Entry 8Q1K (X-ray diffraction, 1.51 A resolution); this record covers chains A and B.

[Chain A (and B)]
Molecule: 5'-3' exonuclease PLD3
Source organism: Homo sapiens
Notes: chain B of this document is another copy of the same molecule, construct and numbering; everything in this record applies to it too
UniProt: Q8IV08 (PLD3_HUMAN); numbering as in UniProt (aligned over 72-490)
Sequence (422 residues; row label = number of the first residue in the row):
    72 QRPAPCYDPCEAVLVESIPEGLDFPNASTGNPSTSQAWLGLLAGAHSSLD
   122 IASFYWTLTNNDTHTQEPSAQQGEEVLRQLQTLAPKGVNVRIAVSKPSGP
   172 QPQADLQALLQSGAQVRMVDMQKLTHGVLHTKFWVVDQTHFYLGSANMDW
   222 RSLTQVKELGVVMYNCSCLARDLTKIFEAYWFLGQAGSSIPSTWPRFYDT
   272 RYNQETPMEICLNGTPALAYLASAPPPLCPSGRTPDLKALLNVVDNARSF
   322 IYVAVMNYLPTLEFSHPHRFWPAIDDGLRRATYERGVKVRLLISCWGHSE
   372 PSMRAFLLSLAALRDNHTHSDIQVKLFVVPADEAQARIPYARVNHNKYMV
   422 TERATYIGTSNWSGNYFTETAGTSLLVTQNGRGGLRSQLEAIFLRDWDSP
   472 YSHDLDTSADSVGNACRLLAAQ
Not modelled in the structure: 99-100 (chain B: 99, 493)
Sequence notes: expression tag (491-493)
Modified residues: C300 (cysteinesulfonic acid; OCS)
UniProt features mapped onto this chain:
  - active site: H201, K203, D208, H416 (Nucleophile)
  - binding site (phosphate): H201, K203, N218, H416
  - binding site (Mg(2+)): F438
  - glycosylation (N-linked (GlcNAc...) asparagine): N97, N132, N236, N284, N387
  - natural variant: V232 (V232M: Found in patients with Alzheimer disease; uncertain significance), N284 (N284S: No effect on protein maturation or trafficking to lysosomes), L308 (L308P: In SCA46; uncertain significance), T426 (T426A: No effect on protein maturation or trafficking to lysosomes)
  - mutagenesis: I163 (I163M: Tends to form aggregates. Decreases exonuclease activity toward ssDNA), H201 (H201A: Loss of (S,S)-BMP synthase activity. No effect on protein expression or localization to lysosomes; H201N: Decreases RNA binding; when associated with D-337 and N-416 ...), K203 (K203A: Loss of (S,S)-BMP synthase activity. No effect on protein expression or localization to lysosomes), D208 (D208A: Loss of (S,S)-BMP synthase activity. No effect on protein expression or localization to lysosomes), K228 (K228R: Decreases exonuclease activity toward CpG-free or CpG-rich ssDNA substrates. Increases mitophagy rate. No effect on protein maturation or trafficking to lysosomes), N236 (N236S: Increases exonuclease activity toward CpG-free ssDNA substrates. Slightly decreases exonuclease activity toward a CpG-rich ATP6 ssDNA sequence ...), C300 (C300S: No effect on proteolytical processing or localization to lysosomes), H337 (H337D: Decreases exonuclease activity toward RNA. Decreases RNA binding; when associated with N-201 and N-416. Results in a 10-fold reduction of exonuclease activity toward RNA ...), H339 (H339D: Results in a 10-fold reduction of exonuclease activity toward RNA; when associated with N-337), R340 (R340D: Prevents dimerization resulting in decreased exonuclease activity toward RNA and CpG ssDNA substrates. Almost complete loss of RNA binding; when associated with N-201 and N-416), R350 (R350A: Retained in the endoplasmic reticulum. Loss of exonuclease activity toward ssDNA; when associated with A-354; A-377 and A-380), Y354 (Y354A: Retained in the endoplasmic reticulum. Loss of exonuclease activity toward ssDNA; when associated with A-350, A-377 and A-380), 11 further mutagenesis entries in UniProt
Disulfide bonds: C77-C239, C81-C237, C366-C487
Covalent attachments: N-acetylglucosamine (NAG) linked to N236; glycan linked to N284
What the authors report for this chain:
  - post-translational modification sites: Q72, N97, N132, N387 (proposed by the authors, not directly observed)
  - post-translational modification sites: N236, N284, C300
  - disease-associated variants - N284S (citing earlier work)
  - contacts within the chain: S294-C300, P296-C300 (backbone contact)
  - mutagenesis - C300S: unchanged catalytic activity
  - mutagenesis - C300S, K418R, N432A: unchanged localization
  - self-association interface (contacts with another copy of this molecule): H339, R340, F341, D347, R350, Y354, E355, F377, S380, L384
  - mutagenesis - R350A/S380A, R350A/Y354A/F377A/S380A, K418A, E423A, N432A: abolished catalytic activity
  - binding site for phosphate ion: H201, K203, N218, H416, K418, N432
  - mutagenesis - R350A/S380A, R350A/Y354A/F377A/S380A, E423A: decreased localization
  - catalytic residues: E229 (proposed by the authors, not directly observed)
  - specificity-determining residues: D220 (proposed by the authors, not directly observed)

[Chain A / chain B interface]
Contacting residue pairs - 41 pairs, chain A then chain B:
  T332(A) - Y354(B)
  H339(A) - Y354(B)  hydrogen bond
  H339(A) - E355(B)
  R340(A) - Y354(B)
  R340(A) - E355(B)  salt bridge
  F341(A) - D347(B)
  F341(A) - R350(B)
  F341(A) - Y354(B)
  F341(A) - E355(B)  hydrogen bond (backbone-side chain)
  D347(A) - F341(B)
  D347(A) - D347(B)
  R350(A) - F341(B)
  R350(A) - R350(B)
  R350(A) - S380(B)  hydrogen bond
  R351(A) - F341(B)
  Y354(A) - T332(B)
  Y354(A) - H339(B)  hydrogen bond
  Y354(A) - R340(B)
  Y354(A) - F341(B)
  Y354(A) - F377(B)  hydrophobic
  E355(A) - H339(B)
  E355(A) - R340(B)  salt bridge
  E355(A) - F341(B)  hydrogen bond (side chain-backbone)
  S373(A) - T389(B)
  A376(A) - A383(B)
  A376(A) - L384(B)
  F377(A) - Y354(B)  hydrophobic
  F377(A) - L384(B)  hydrophobic
  L379(A) - A383(B)
  S380(A) - R350(B)  hydrogen bond
  S380(A) - S380(B)  hydrogen bond (backbone-side chain)
  S380(A) - A383(B)
  S380(A) - L384(B)
  A383(A) - A376(B)
  A383(A) - L379(B)
  A383(A) - S380(B)
  L384(A) - A376(B)
  L384(A) - F377(B)  hydrophobic
  L384(A) - S380(B)
  D386(A) - S373(B)
  T389(A) - S373(B)
Interface residues without a listed pair, chain A (19 interface residues in all): P343
Interface residues without a listed pair, chain B (20 interface residues in all): P343, R351, P372, D386

[In short]
19 residues of chain A face 20 of chain B across their interface; the contacts include 7 hydrogen bonds and 2
salt bridges. Polar contacts include R340(A)-E355(B), H339(A)-Y354(B) and F341(A)-E355(B). The paper reports
the catalytic residue E229(A); R350A/S380A, R350A/Y354A/F377A/S380A and K418A of chain A, among others,
abolish catalytic activity; 7 substitutions were tested in all.
Chain A and chain B are both 5'-3' exonuclease PLD3 (Homo sapiens); the structure, Structural analysis of PLD3
reveals insights into the mechanism of lysosomal 5' exonuclease-mediated nucleic acid degradation, was
determined by X-ray diffraction together with 8Q1X from the same study.
